Entry 9BP5 (electron microscopy, 2.70 A resolution); this record covers chains A and C of the 12 polymer chains in the assembly.

# Chain A
Name: Molybdopterin oxidoreductase
Source organism: Caldicellulosiruptor saccharolyticus
UniProt: A4XH60 (A4XH60_CALS8); residue numbers follow UniProt; this construct covers 1-1178
Chain sequence (1178 residues; row label = number of the first residue in the row):
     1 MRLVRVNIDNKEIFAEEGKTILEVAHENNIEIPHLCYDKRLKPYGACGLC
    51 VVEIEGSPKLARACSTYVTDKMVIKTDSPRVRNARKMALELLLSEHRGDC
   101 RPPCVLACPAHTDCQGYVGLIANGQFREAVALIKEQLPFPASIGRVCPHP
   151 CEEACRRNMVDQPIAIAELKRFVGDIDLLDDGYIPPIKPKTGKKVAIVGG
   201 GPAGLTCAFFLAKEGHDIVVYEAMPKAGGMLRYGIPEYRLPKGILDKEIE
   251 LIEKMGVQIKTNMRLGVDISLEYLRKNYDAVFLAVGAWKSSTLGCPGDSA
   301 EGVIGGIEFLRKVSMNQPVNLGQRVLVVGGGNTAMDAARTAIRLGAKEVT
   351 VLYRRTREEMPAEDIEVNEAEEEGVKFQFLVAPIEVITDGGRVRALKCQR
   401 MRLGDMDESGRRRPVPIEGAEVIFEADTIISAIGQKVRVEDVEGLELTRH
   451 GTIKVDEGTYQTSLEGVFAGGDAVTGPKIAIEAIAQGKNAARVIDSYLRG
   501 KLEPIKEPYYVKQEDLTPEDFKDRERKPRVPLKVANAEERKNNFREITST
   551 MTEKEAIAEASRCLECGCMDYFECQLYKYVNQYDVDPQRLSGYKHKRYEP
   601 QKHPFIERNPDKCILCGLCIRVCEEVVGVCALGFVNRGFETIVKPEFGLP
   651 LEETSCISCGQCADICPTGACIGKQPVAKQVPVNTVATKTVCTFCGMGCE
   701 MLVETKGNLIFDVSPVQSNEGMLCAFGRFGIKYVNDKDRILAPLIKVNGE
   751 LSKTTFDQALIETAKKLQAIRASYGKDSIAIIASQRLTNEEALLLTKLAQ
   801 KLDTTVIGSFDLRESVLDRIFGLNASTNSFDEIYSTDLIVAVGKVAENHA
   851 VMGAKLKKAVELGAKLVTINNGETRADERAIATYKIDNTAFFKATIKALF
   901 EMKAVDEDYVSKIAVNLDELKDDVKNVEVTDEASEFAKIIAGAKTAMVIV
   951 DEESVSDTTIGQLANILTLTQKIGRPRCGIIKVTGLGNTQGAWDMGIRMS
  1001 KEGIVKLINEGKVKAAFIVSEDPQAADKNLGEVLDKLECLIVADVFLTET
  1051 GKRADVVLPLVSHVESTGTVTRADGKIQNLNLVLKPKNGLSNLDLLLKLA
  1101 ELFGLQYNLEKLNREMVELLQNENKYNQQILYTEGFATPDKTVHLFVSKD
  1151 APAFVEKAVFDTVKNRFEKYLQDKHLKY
Metal / ion sites: 2Fe-2S cluster Fe: Cys36, Cys47, Cys50, Cys64; 4Fe-4S cluster Fe site 1: His96, Cys100, Cys568, Cys574; 4Fe-4S cluster Fe site 2: Cys104, Cys155, Cys563, Cys566; 4Fe-4S cluster Fe site 3: Cys108, Cys147, Cys151, Lys170; 4Fe-4S cluster Fe site 4: Cys613, Cys616, Cys619, Cys666; 4Fe-4S cluster Fe site 5: Cys623, Cys656, Cys659, Cys662; 4Fe-4S cluster Fe site 6: Cys692, Cys695, Cys699, Cys724
Ligand contacts:
  - FAD (flavin-adenine dinucleotide): Val146, Cys147, Pro148, Val198, Gly199, Gly200, Gly201, Pro202, Ala203, Gly204, Tyr221, Glu222, Ala223, Met224, Gly228, Gly229, Met230, Leu231, Gly234, Ile235, Arg239, Met263, Arg264, Leu265, Ala284, Val285, Gly286, Ala287, Trp288, Ile307, Leu310, Asn332, Thr333, Asp336, Gln435, Arg438, Asp441, Gly471, Asp472, Ala473, Lys478, Ile479, Ala480, Ala483
  - 2Fe-2S cluster (FES): His34, Leu35, Cys36, Tyr37, Gly45, Ala46, Cys47, Gly48, Leu49, Cys50, Arg62, Cys64
  - 4Fe-4S cluster (SF4), molecule 1: His96, Gly98, Asp99, Cys100, Val511, Cys568, Asp570, Tyr571, Cys574, Leu576, Tyr577, Lys612, Thr668, Gly669
  - 4Fe-4S cluster (SF4), molecule 2: Pro102, Pro103, Cys104, Gln115, Cys155, Arg156, Arg157, Ile164, Ile166, Cys563, Leu564, Glu565, Cys566
  - 4Fe-4S cluster (SF4), molecule 3: Cys108, Pro109, Thr112, Cys114, Tyr117, Leu137, Ile143, Cys147, His149, Pro150, Cys151, Ile166, Ala167, Lys170, Ile481
  - 4Fe-4S cluster (SF4), molecule 4: Ile606, Cys623, Val627, Val629, Ala631, Leu632, Leu651, Cys656, Ile657, Ser658, Cys659, Gly660, Gln661, Cys662
  - 4Fe-4S cluster (SF4), molecule 5: Cys613, Ile614, Leu615, Cys616, Gly617, Leu618, Cys619, Val643, Ile665, Cys666, Pro667, Thr668, Ala670, Cys671
  - 4Fe-4S cluster (SF4), molecule 6: Cys692, Phe694, Cys695, Met697, Gly698, Cys699, Leu723, Cys724, Phe726, Gly727, His849, Ala850, Val851
Reported in the primary citation:
  - 4Fe-4S cluster coordination: Cys108, Cys147, Cys151, Lys170

# Chain C
Name: NADH dehydrogenase (Ubiquinone), 24 kDa subunit
Source organism: Caldicellulosiruptor saccharolyticus
UniProt: A4XH58 (A4XH58_CALS8); residues 1-176 here = UniProt positions 1-176
Chain sequence (176 residues; numbered 1 to 176; the number before each row is that of its first residue):
     1 MYMSCPECENRLASNFKNQKVDLSLLDPVLDEYKGEKSNIIAILQKTQEI
    51 YRFLPLDALNYISEKTGVKKAKIYGIATFYAQFRLKPVGKYVILQCQGTA
   101 CHVNGSEEIKNALCDELNIKPGDTTEDGMFTLEEVACLGCCSLAPVMMIN
   151 GETYGKLTPDKAREIIRRIYEREKNV
Not modelled in the structure: 1-21
Metal / ion sites: 2Fe-2S cluster Fe: Cys96, Cys101, Cys137, Cys141
Ligand contacts: 2Fe-2S cluster (FES): Cys96, Gly98, Thr99, Ala100, Cys101, Cys137, Leu138, Gly139, Cys140, Cys141, Val146

# Interface between chain A and chain C
Pairs across the interface (25; chain A residue first):
  Glu624(A) - Lys72(C)  salt bridge
  Gly628(A) - Lys69(C)
  Val629(A) - Lys69(C)
  Cys630(A) - Lys69(C)
  Cys630(A) - Ala71(C)
  Ala631(A) - Ala71(C)
  Leu632(A) - Ala71(C)
  Gly633(A) - Ala71(C)
  Phe634(A) - Gly75(C)
  Phe634(A) - Thr78(C)
  Val635(A) - Tyr74(C)  hydrophobic
  Val635(A) - Thr78(C)
  Asn636(A) - Thr78(C)  hydrogen bond (backbone-side chain)
  Arg637(A) - Phe79(C)  hydrogen bond (side chain-backbone)
  Arg637(A) - Tyr80(C)
  Arg637(A) - Ala81(C)
  Glu646(A) - Lys70(C)
  Glu646(A) - Ala71(C)
  Phe647(A) - Leu56(C)  hydrophobic
  Phe647(A) - Leu59(C)  hydrophobic
  Phe647(A) - Asn60(C)
  Phe647(A) - Lys70(C)
  Phe647(A) - Tyr74(C)  hydrophobic
  Gly648(A) - Tyr74(C)
  Glu878(A) - Lys69(C)  salt bridge
Interface residues without a listed pair, chain C (14 interface residues in all): Ile73

# Summary
The interface between chain A and chain C involves 15 residues on one side and 14 on the other, with 2
hydrogen bonds and 2 salt bridges. Polar contacts include Glu624(A)-Lys72(C), Glu878(A)-Lys69(C) and
Asn636(A)-Thr78(C). The paper reports 4Fe-4S cluster coordination by Cys108(A), Cys147(A) and Cys151(A) among
others.
Here chain A is Molybdopterin oxidoreductase and chain C is NADH dehydrogenase (Ubiquinone), 24 kDa subunit,
both from Caldicellulosiruptor saccharolyticus. Entry 9BP5 (Structure of electron bifurcating Nfn-ABC
holoenzyme from Caldicellulosiruptor saccharolyticus) was determined by electron microscopy together with 9BOV
from the same study.
